3HL8 - chain A; structure by X-ray diffraction, 1.55 A resolution.

[Chain A]
Name: Exodeoxyribonuclease I
Organism: Escherichia coli
Notes: EC 3.1.11.1
UniProtKB: P04995 (EX1_ECOLI); numbering as in UniProt (aligned over 1-475)
Sequence (482 residues; row label = number of the first residue in the row):
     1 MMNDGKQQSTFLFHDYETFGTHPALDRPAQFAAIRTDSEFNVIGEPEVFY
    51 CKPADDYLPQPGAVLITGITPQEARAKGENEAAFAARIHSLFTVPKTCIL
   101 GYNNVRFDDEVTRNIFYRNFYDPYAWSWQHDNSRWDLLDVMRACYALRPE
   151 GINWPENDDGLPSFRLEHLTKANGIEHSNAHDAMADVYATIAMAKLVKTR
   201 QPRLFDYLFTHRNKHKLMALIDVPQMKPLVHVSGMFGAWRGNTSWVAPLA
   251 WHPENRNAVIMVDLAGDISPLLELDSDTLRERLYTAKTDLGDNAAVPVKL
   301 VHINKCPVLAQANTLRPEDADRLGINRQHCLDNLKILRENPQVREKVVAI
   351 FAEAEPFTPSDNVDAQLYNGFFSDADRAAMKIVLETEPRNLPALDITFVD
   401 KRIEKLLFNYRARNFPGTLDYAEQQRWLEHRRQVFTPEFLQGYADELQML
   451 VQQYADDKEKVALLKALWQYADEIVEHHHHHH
Disordered / not traced: 1-5, 179-181, 287-292, 354-358, 476-482
Sequence notes: expression tag (476-482)
Ion coordination: Mg2+ near Asp15 (its only coordinating residue here)
Residues lining bound ligands: BCBP (BBP; (5R)-3-tert-butyl-1-(6-chloro-1,3-benzothiazol-2-yl)-4,5-dihydro-1H-pyrazol-5-ol): Pro228, Trp245, Leu264, Ala312, Asn313, Pro317, Arg327, Cys330, Leu331, Leu334
Curated features (UniProtKB/Swiss-Prot):
  - binding site (Mg(2+)): Asp15, Glu17, Asp186
  - binding site (substrate): Glu17, Arg165
  - site: Thr18 (Interaction with single-stranded DNA), Ile66 (Interaction with single-stranded DNA), Arg113 (Interaction with single-stranded DNA), Tyr124 (Interaction with single-stranded DNA), Trp128 (Interaction with single-stranded DNA), Arg142 (Interaction with single-stranded DNA), Arg148 (Important for interaction with ssb), Phe164 (Interaction with single-stranded DNA), His181 (Important for activity), Tyr207 (Important for interaction with ssb), Lys214 (Interaction with single-stranded DNA), Asn257 (Interaction with single-stranded DNA), Tyr284 (Interaction with single-stranded DNA), Asn304 (Interaction with single-stranded DNA), Gln311 (Important for interaction with ssb), Arg338 (Important for interaction with ssb), Tyr368 (Interaction with single-stranded DNA), Phe371 (Interaction with single-stranded DNA)
  - mutagenesis: Arg148 (R148A: Strongly reduced ssb-binding. Reduced ssb-dependent nuclease activity), Glu150 (E150A: About 2-fold increased ssb-binding. Weakly increased ssb-independent and ssb-dependent nuclease activity), His181 (H181A: Residual nuclease activity), Tyr207 (Y207A: Strongly reduced ssb-binding. Reduced ssb-dependent nuclease activity), Lys227 (K227A: 7-fold reduced ssb-binding. Reduced ssb-dependent nuclease activity), Gln311 (Q311A: 2-fold reduced ssb-binding. Weakly reduced ssb-dependent nuclease activity), Arg316 (R316A: Strongly reduced ssb-binding. Strongly reduced ssb-dependent nuclease activity), Glu318 (E318A: About 2-fold increased ssb-binding. No effect on ssb-dependent nuclease activity), Asp319 (D319A: 2-fold reduced ssb-binding. No effect on ssb-dependent nuclease activity), Arg327 (R327A: No effect on ssb-binding and on ssb-dependent nuclease activity), Leu331 (L331A: No effect on ssb-binding and on ssb-dependent nuclease activity), Arg338 (R338A: 3-fold reduced ssb-binding. Reduced ssb-dependent nuclease activity), 2 further mutagenesis entries in UniProt
Reported in the primary citation:
  - binding site for BCBP: Pro228, Trp245, Leu264, Arg327, Cys330, Leu331, Leu334
  - mutagenesis - R327A (3.1-fold): decreased binding to BCBP
  - mutagenesis - R327A: unchanged binding to BOTP
  - mutagenesis - R327A: unchanged binding to MPTA

[Summary]
Bound to chain A: BCBP. From UniProt: 3 Mg2+-binding residues, substrate-binding residues Glu17 and Arg165 and
14 mutagenesis sites. From the paper: a binding site for BCBP at Pro228, Trp245 and Leu264 among others; R327A
reduces binding to BCBP.
Chain A is Exodeoxyribonuclease I (Escherichia coli); the structure, Crystal structure of exonuclease I in
complex with inhibitor BCBP, was determined by X-ray diffraction (same publication as 3HP9).
